Entry 6TA5 (electron microscopy, 3.20 A resolution); this record covers chains A and G of the 12 polymer chains in the assembly.

[Chain A]
Molecule: Outer membrane protein OprM
Organism: Pseudomonas aeruginosa
Reference sequence: Q51487 (OPRM_PSEAE); residues 1-468 here correspond to UniProt positions 18-485 (UniProt number = residue number + 17)
Chain sequence (474 residues; numbered 1 to 474; the number before each row is that of its first residue):
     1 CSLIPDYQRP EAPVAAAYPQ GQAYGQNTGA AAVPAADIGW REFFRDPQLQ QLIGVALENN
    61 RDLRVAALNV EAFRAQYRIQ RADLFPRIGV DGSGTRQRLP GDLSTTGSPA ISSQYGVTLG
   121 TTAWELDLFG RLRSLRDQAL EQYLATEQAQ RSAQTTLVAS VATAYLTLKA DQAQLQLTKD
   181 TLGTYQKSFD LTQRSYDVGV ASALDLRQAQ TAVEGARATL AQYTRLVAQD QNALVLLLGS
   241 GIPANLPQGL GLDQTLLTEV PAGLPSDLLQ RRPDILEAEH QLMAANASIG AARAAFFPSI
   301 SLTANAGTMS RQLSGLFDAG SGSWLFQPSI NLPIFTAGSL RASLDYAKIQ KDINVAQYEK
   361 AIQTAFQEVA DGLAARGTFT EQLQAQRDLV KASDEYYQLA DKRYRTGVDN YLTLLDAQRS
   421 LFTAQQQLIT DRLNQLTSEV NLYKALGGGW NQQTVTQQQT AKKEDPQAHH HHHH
Not modelled in the structure: 456-474
Sequence notes: expression tag (469-474)
UniProt features mapped onto this chain:
  - lipidation: Cys1 (N-palmitoyl cysteine)

[Chain G]
Molecule: MexA family multidrug efflux RND transporter periplasmic adaptor subunit
Organism: Pseudomonas aeruginosa
Reference sequence: A0A2V3GTR8 (A0A2V3GTR8_PSEAI); residues 1-360 here correspond to UniProt positions 83-442 (UniProt number = residue number + 82)
Chain sequence (366 residues; numbered 1 to 366; the number before each row is that of its first residue):
     1 CGKSEAPPPA QTPEVGIVTL EAQTVTLNTE LPGRTNAFRI AEVRPQVNGI ILKRLFKEGS
    61 DVKAGQQLYQ IDPATYEADY QSAQANLAST QEQAQRYKLL VADQAVSKQQ YADANAAYLQ
   121 SKAAVEQARI NLRYTKVLSP ISGRIGRSAV TEGALVTNGQ ANAMATVQQL DPIYVDVTQP
   181 STALLRLRRE LASGQLERAG DNAAKVSLKL EDGSQYPLEG RLEFSEVSVD EGTGSVTIRA
   241 VFPNPNNELL PGMFVHAQLQ EGVKQKAILA PQQGVTRDLK GQATALVVNA QNKVELRVIK
   301 ADRVIGDKWL VTEGLNAGDK IITEGLQFVQ PGVEVKTVPA KNVASAQKAD AAPAKTDSKG
   361 HHHHHH
Not modelled in the structure: 344-366
Sequence notes: expression tag (361-366)

[Chain A / chain G interface]
Residue-residue contacts (19):
  Leu191(A) with Asp103(G)
  Arg194(A) with Asp103(G), salt bridge
  Ser195(A) with Leu100(G)
  Val198(A) with Arg96(G), hydrogen bond (backbone-side chain); Leu99(G), hydrophobic; Leu100(G), hydrophobic
  Val200(A) with Arg96(G); Leu100(G), hydrophobic
  Tyr404(A) with Gln104(G)
  Gly407(A) with Ser107(G); Lys108(G), hydrogen bond (backbone-backbone); Gln109(G), hydrogen bond (backbone-backbone)
  Val408(A) with Ser107(G), hydrogen bond (backbone-side chain)
  Asp409(A) with Ser107(G)
  Asn410(A) with Gln104(G); Ala105(G), hydrogen bond (side chain-backbone); Val106(G); Ser107(G)
  Tyr411(A) with Gln104(G), hydrogen bond (backbone-backbone)
Also at the interface, not in a pair above, chain A (13 interface residues in all): Gly199, Leu412
Also at the interface, not in a pair above, chain G (11 interface residues in all): Tyr97

[Overview]
Chain A and chain G form an interface of 13 and 11 residues respectively, with 6 hydrogen bonds and 1 salt
bridge. Among the polar pairs are Arg194(A)-Asp103(G), Val198(A)-Arg96(G) and Val408(A)-Ser107(G).
Here chain A is Outer membrane protein OprM and chain G is MexA family multidrug efflux RND transporter
periplasmic adaptor subunit, both from Pseudomonas aeruginosa. Entry 6TA5 (OprM-MexA complex from the
MexAB-OprM Pseudomonas aeruginosa whole assembly reconstituted in nanodiscs) was determined by electron
microscopy (same publication as 6T7S and 6TA6).
